6SUE - chains A and F of the 6 polymer chains in the assembly; structure by electron microscopy, 3.40 A resolution.

== Chain A ==
Name: TcdA1
From: Photorhabdus luminescens
UniProtKB: Q9RN43 (Q9RN43_PHOLU); numbering as in UniProt (aligned over 1-2516)
Chain sequence (2516 residues; each row starts with the number of its first residue):
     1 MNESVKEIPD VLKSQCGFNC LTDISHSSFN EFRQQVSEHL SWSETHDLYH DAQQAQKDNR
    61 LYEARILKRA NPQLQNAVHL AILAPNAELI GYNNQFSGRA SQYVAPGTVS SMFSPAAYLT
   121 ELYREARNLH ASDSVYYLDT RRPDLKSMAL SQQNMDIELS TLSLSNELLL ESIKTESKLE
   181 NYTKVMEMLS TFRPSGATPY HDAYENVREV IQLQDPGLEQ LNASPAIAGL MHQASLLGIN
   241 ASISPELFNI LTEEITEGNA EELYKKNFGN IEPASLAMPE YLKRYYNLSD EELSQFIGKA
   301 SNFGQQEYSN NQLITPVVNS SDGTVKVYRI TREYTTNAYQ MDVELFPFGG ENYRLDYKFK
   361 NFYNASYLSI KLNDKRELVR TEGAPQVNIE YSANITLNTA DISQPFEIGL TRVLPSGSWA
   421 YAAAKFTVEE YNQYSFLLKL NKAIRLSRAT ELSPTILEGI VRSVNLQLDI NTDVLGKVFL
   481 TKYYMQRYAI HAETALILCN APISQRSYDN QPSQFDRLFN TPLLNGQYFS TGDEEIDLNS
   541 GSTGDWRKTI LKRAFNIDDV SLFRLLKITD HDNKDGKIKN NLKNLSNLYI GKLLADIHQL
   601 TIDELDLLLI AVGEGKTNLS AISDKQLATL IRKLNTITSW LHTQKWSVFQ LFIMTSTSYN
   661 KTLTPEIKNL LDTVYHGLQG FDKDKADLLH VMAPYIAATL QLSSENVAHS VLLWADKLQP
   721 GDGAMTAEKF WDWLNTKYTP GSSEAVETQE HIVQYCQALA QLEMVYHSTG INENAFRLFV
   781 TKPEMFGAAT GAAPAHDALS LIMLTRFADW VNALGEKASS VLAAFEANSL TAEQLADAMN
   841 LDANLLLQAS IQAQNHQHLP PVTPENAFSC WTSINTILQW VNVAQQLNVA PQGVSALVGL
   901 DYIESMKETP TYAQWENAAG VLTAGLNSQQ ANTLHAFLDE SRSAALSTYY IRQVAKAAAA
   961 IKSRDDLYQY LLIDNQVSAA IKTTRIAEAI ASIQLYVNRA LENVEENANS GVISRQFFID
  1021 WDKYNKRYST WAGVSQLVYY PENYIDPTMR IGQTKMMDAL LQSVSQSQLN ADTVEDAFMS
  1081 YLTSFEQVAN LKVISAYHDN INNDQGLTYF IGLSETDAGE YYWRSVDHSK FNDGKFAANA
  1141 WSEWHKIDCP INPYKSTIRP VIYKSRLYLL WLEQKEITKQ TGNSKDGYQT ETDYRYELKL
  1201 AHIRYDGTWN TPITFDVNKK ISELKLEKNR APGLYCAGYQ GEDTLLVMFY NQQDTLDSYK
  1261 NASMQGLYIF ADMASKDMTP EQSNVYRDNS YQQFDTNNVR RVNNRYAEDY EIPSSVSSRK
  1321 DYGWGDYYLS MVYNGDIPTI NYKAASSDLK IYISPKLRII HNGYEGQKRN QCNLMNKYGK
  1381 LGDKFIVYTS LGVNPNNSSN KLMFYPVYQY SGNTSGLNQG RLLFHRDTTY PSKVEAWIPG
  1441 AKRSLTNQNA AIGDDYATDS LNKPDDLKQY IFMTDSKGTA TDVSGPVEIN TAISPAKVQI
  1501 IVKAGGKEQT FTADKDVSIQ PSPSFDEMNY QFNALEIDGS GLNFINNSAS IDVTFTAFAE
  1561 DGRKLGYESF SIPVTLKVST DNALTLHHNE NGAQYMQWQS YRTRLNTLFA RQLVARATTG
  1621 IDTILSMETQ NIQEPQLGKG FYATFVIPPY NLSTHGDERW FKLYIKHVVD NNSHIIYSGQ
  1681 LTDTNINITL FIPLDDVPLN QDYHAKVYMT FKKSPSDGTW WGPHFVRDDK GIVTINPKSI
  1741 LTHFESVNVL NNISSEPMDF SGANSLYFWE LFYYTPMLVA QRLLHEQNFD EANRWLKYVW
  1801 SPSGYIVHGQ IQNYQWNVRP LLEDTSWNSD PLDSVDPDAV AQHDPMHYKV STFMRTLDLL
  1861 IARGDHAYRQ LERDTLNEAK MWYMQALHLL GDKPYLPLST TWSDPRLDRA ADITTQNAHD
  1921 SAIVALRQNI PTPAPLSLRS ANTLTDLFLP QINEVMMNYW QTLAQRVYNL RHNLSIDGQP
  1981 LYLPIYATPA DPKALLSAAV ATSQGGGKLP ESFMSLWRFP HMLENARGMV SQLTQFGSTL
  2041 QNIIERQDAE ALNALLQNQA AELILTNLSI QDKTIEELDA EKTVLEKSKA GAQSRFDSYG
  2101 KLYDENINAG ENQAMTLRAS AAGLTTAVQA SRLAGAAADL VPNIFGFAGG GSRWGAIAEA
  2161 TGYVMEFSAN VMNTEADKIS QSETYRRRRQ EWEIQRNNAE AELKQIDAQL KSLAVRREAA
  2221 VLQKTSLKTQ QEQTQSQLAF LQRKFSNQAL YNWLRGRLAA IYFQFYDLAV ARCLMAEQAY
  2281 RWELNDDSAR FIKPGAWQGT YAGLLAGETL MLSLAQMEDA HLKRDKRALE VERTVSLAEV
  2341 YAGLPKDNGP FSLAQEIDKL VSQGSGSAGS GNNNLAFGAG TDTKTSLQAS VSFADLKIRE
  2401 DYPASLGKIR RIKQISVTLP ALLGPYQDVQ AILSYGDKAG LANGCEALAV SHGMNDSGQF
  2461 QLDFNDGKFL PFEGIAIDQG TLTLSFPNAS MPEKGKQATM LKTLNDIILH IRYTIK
Not modelled in the structure: 1-88, 1382-1491, 1917-1942
Sequence notes: conflict Glu-904 (Gln in Q9RN43)

== Chain F ==
Name: TcdB2, TccC3
From: Photorhabdus luminescens
UniProtKB: chimeric construct of Q8GF99, Q8GF97: residues 1-1474 from Q8GF99 (Q8GF99_PHOLU) positions 1-1474 (same numbers); residues 1480-2440 from Q8GF97 positions 1-960 (offset varies)
Chain sequence (2439 residues; numbered 1 to 2440; 1 number in that range is skipped by the numbering (no residue carries it; nothing is unmodelled there); the number before each row is that of its first residue):
     1 MQNSQDFSIT ELSLPKGGGA ITGMGEALTP TGPDGMAALS LPLPISAGRG YAPAFTLNYN
    61 SGAGNSPFGL GWDCNVMTIR RRTHFGVPHY DETDTFLGPE GEVLVVADQP RDESTLQGIN
   121 LGATFTVTGY RSRLESHFSR LEYWQPKTTG KTDFWLIYSP DGQVHLLGKS PQARISNPSQ
   181 TTQTAQWLLE ASVSSRGEQI YYQYRAEDDT GCEADEITHH LQATAQRYLH IVYYGNRTAS
   241 ETLPGLDGSA PSQADWLFYL VFDYGERSNN LKTPPAFSTT GSWLCRQDRF SRYEYGFEIR
   301 TRRLCRQVLM YHHLQALDSK ITEHNGPTLV SRLILNYDES AIASTLVFVR RVGHEQDGNV
   361 VTLPPLELAY QDFSPRHHAH WQPMDVLANF NAIQRWQLVD LKGEGLPGLL YQDKGAWWYR
   421 SAQRLGEIGS DAVTWEKMQP LSVIPSLQSN ASLVDINGDG QLDWVITGPG LRGYHSQRPD
   481 GSWTRFTPLN ALPVEYTHPR AQLADLMGAG LSDLVLIGPK SVRLYANTRD GFAKGKDVVQ
   541 SGEITLPVPG ADPRKLVAFS DVLGSGQAHL VEVSATKVTC WPNLGRGRFG QPITLPGFSQ
   601 PATEFNPAQV YLADLDGSGP TDLIYVHTNR LDIFLNKSGN GFAEPVTLRF PEGLRFDHTC
   661 QLQMADVQGL GVASLILSVP HMSPHHWRCD LTNMKPWLLN EMNNNMGVHH TLRYRSSSQF
   721 WLDEKAAALT TGQTPVCYLP FPIHTLWQTE TEDEISGNKL VTTLRYARGA WDGREREFRG
   781 FGYVEQTDSH QLAQGNAPER TPPALTKNWY ATGLPVIDNA LSTEYWRDDQ AFAGFSPRFT
   841 TWQDNKDVPL TPEDDNSRYW FNRALKGQLL RSELYGLDDS TNKHVPYTVT EFRSQVRRLQ
   901 HTDSRYPVLW SSVVESRNYH YERIASDPQC SQNITLSSDR FGQPLKQLSV QYPRRQQPAI
   961 NLYPDTLPDK LLANSYDDQQ RQLRLTYQQS SWHHLTNNTV RVLGLPDSTR SDIFTYGAEN
  1021 VPAGGLNLEL LSDKNSLIAD DKPREYLGQQ KTAYTDGQNT TPLQTPTRQA LIAFTETTVF
  1081 NQSTLSAFNG SIPSDKLSTT LEQAGYQQTN YLFPRTGEDK VWVAHHGYTD YGTAAQFWRP
  1141 QKQSNTQLTG KITLIWDANY CVVVQTRDAA GLTTSAKYDW RFLTPVQLTD INDNQHLITL
  1201 DALGRPITLR FWGTENGKMT GYSSPEKASF SPPSDVNAAI ELKKPLPVAQ CQVYAPESWM
  1261 PVLSQKTFNR LAEQDWQKLY NARIITEDGR ICTLAYRRWV QSQKAIPQLI SLLNNGPRLP
  1321 PHSLTLTTDR YDHDPEQQIR QQVVFSDGFG RLLQAAARHE AGMARQRNED GSLIINVQHT
  1381 ENRWAVTGRT EYDNKGQPIR TYQPYFLNDW RYVSNDSARQ EKEAYADTHV YDPIGREIKV
  1441 ITAKGWFRRT LFTPWFTVNE DENDTAAEVK KVKMPGSRPM KNIDPKLYQK TPTVSVYDNR
  1501 GLIIRNIDFH RTTANGDPDT RITRHQYDIH GHLNQSIDPR LYEAKQTNNT IKPNFLWQYD
  1561 LTGNPLCTES IDAGRTVTLN DIEGRPLLTV TATGVIQTRQ YETSSLPGRL LSVAEQTPEE
  1621 KTSRITERLI WAGNTEAEKD HNLAGQCVRH YDTAGVTRLE SLSLTGTVLS QSSQLLIDTQ
  1681 EANWTGDNET VWQNMLADDI YTTLSTFDAT GALLTQTDAK GNIQRLAYDV AGQLNGSWLT
  1741 LKGQTEQVII KSLTYSAAGQ KLREEHGNDV ITEYSYEPET QRLIGIKTRR PSDTKVLQDL
  1801 RYEYDPVGNV ISIRNDAEAT RFWHNQKVMP ENTYTYDSLY QLISATGREM ANIGQQSHQF
  1861 PSPALPSDNN TYTNYTRTYT YDRGGNLTKI QHSSPATQNN YTTNITVSNR SNRAVLSTLT
  1921 EDPAQVDALF DAGGHQNTLI SGQNLNWNTR GELQQVTLVK RDKGANDDRE WYRYSGDGRR
  1981 MLKINEQQAS NNAQTQRVTY LPNLELRLTQ NSTATTEDLQ VITVGEAGRA QVRVLHWESG
  2041 KPEDIDNNQL RYSYDNLIGS SQLELDSEGQ IISEEEYYPY GGTALWAARN QTEASYKTIR
  2101 YSGKERDATG LYYYGYRYYQ PWIGRWLSSA PAGTIDGLNL YRMVRNNPVT LLDPDGLMPT
  2161 IA
  2164 ERIAALKKNK VTDSAPSPAN ATNVAINIRP PVAPKPSLPK ASTSSQPTTH PIGAANIKPT
  2224 TSGSSIVAPL SPVGNKSTSE ISLPESAQSS SSSTTSTNLQ KKSFTLYRAD NRSFEEMQSK
  2284 FPEGFKAWTP LDTKMARQFA SIFIGQKDTS NLPKETVKNI STWGAKPKLK DLSNYIKYTK
  2344 DKSTVWVSTA INTEAGGQSS GAPLHKIDMD LYEFAIDGQK LNPLPEGRTK NMVPSLLLDT
  2404 PQIETSSIIA LNHGPVNDAE ISFLTTIPLK NVKPHKR
Not modelled in the structure: 1472-1479, 2164-2419, 2434-2440
Sequence notes: conflict Glu-543 (Asp in Q8GF99); linker (1475-1479); engineered mutation Ala-2130 (Asp651 in Q8GF97)
Reported in the primary citation:
  - mutagenesis - P680A: unchanged catalytic activity

== How chain A and chain F interact ==
Pairs across the interface - 41 pairs, chain A then chain F:
  Ala-698(A) / Glu-1019(F)
  Leu-702(A) / Ala-1018(F)
  Leu-702(A) / Glu-1019(F)
  Leu-702(A) / Val-1021(F)
  Leu-702(A) / Pro-1022(F)
  Leu-702(A) / Ala-1023(F)
  Leu-2419(A) / Val-494(F)
  Pro-2420(A) / Val-494(F)  hydrophobic
  Pro-2420(A) / Glu-495(F)
  Pro-2420(A) / Arg-523(F)
  Pro-2420(A) / Tyr-525(F)
  Ala-2421(A) / Pro-493(F)
  Ala-2421(A) / Val-494(F)  hydrogen bond (backbone-backbone)
  Leu-2422(A) / Ala-491(F)  hydrophobic
  Leu-2422(A) / Leu-492(F)
  Leu-2422(A) / Pro-493(F)
  Leu-2422(A) / Tyr-525(F)  hydrophobic
  Leu-2422(A) / Phe-532(F)
  Leu-2422(A) / Ala-533(F)
  Leu-2422(A) / Lys-534(F)
  Leu-2423(A) / Arg-472(F)
  Leu-2423(A) / Ala-491(F)
  Leu-2423(A) / Leu-492(F)  hydrogen bond (backbone-backbone)
  Gly-2424(A) / Arg-472(F)  hydrogen bond (backbone-side chain)
  Gly-2424(A) / Asn-490(F)
  Pro-2425(A) / Gly-470(F)
  Pro-2425(A) / Leu-471(F)
  Pro-2425(A) / Arg-472(F)  hydrogen bond (backbone-backbone)
  Pro-2425(A) / Pro-488(F)  hydrophobic
  Pro-2425(A) / Leu-489(F)
  Tyr-2426(A) / Leu-471(F)  hydrophobic
  Gln-2427(A) / Arg-472(F)  hydrogen bond (backbone-side chain)
  His-2452(A) / Val-494(F)
  Gly-2453(A) / Val-494(F)
  Met-2454(A) / Val-494(F)
  Met-2454(A) / Glu-495(F)
  Met-2454(A) / His-498(F)
  Lys-2502(A) / Lys-534(F)  hydrogen bond (backbone-side chain)
  Thr-2503(A) / Lys-534(F)
  Asn-2505(A) / Lys-534(F)
  Asn-2505(A) / Gly-535(F)  hydrogen bond (side chain-backbone)
Also at the interface, not in a pair above, chain A (19 interface residues in all): Ala-697, Ile-2508
Also at the interface, not in a pair above, chain F (26 interface residues in all): Pro-469, Thr-497, Lys-536
The authors on this interface:
  - interface residues, chain A: Leu-702(A)

== Summary ==
19 residues of chain A face 26 of chain F across their interface, with 7 hydrogen bonds. Polar contacts
include Gly-2424(A)/Arg-472(F), Gln-2427(A)/Arg-472(F) and Lys-2502(A)/Lys-534(F). From the paper: P680A of
chain F leaves catalytic activity unchanged; the interface residue Leu-702(A).
Chain A is TcdA1 and chain F is TcdB2, TccC3, both from Photorhabdus luminescens; the structure, Structure of
Photorhabdus luminescens Tc holotoxin pore, Mutation TccC3-D651A, was determined by electron microscopy
together with 6SUF from the same study.
